Entry 4JYA (X-ray diffraction, 3.10 A resolution); this record covers chains A and Q of the 23 polymer chains in the assembly.

[Chain A]
Molecule: 16S ribosomal RNA
From: Thermus thermophilus
Sequence (1516 nucleotides; numbered 6 to 1521; the number before each row is that of its first residue):
     6 UGGAGAGUUU GAUCCUGGCU CAGGGUGAAC GCUGGCGGCG UGCCUAAGAC AUGCAAGUCG
    66 UGCGGGCCGC GGGAUUUUAC UCCGUGGUCA GCGGCGGACG GGUGAGUAAC GCGUGGGUGA
   126 CCUACCCGGA AGAGGGGGAC AACCCGGGGA AACUCGGGCU AAUCCCCCAU GUGGACCCGC
   186 CCCUUGGGGU GUGUCCAAAG GGCUUUGCCC GCUUCCGGAU GGGCCCGCGU CCCAUCAGCU
   246 AGUUGGUGGG GUAAUGGCCC ACCAAGGCGA CGACGGGUAG CCGGUCUGAG AGGAUGGCCG
   306 GCCACAGGGG CACUGAGACA CGGGCCCCAC UCCUACGGGA GGCAGCAGUU AGGAAUCUUC
   366 CGCAAUGGGC GCAAGCCUGA CGGAGCGACG CCGCUUGGAG GAAGAAGCCC UUCGGGGUGU
   426 AAACUCCUGA ACCCGGGACG AAACCCCCGA CGAGGGGACU GACGGUACCG GGGUAAUAGC
   486 GCCGGCCAAC UCCGUGCCAG CAGCCGCGGU AAUACGGAGG GCGCGAGCGU UACCCGGAUU
   546 CACUGGGCGU AAAGGGCGUG UAGGCGGCCU GGGGCGUCCC AUGUGAAAGA CCACGGCUCA
   606 ACCGUGGGGG AGCGUGGGAU ACGCUCAGGC UAGACGGUGG GAGAGGGUGG UGGAAUUCCC
   666 GGAGUAGCGG UGAAAUGCGC AGAUACCGGG AGGAACGCCG AUGGCGAAGG CAGCCACCUG
   726 GUCCACCCGU GACGCUGAGG CGCGAAAGCG UGGGGAGCAA ACCGGAUUAG AUACCCGGGU
   786 AGUCCACGCC CUAAACGAUG CGCGCUAGGU CUCUGGGUCU CCUGGGGGCC GAAGCUAACG
   846 CGUUAAGCGC GCCGCCUGGG GAGUACGGCC GCAAGGCUGA AACUCAAAGG AAUUGACGGG
   906 GGCCCGCACA AGCGGUGGAG CAUGUGGUUU AAUUCGAAGC AACGCGAAGA ACCUUACCAG
   966 GCCUUGACAU GCUAGGGAAC CCGGGUGAAA GCCUGGGGUG CCCCGCGAGG GGAGCCCUAG
  1026 CACAGGUGCU GCAUGGCCGU CGUCAGCUCG UGCCGUGAGG UGUUGGGUUA AGUCCCGCAA
  1086 CGAGCGCAAC CCCCGCCGUU AGUUGCCAGC GGUUCGGCCG GGCACUCUAA CGGGACUGCC
  1146 CGCGAAAGCG GGAGGAAGGA GGGGACGACG UCUGGUCAGC AUGGCCCUUA CGGCCUGGGC
  1206 GACACACGUG CUACAAUGCC CACUACAAAG CGAUGCCACC CGGCAACGGG GAGCUAAUCG
  1266 CAAAAAGGUG GGCCCAGUUC GGAUUGGGGU CUGCAACCCG ACCCCAUGAA GCCGGAAUCG
  1326 CUAGUAAUCG CGGAUCAGCC AUGCCGCGGU GAAUACGUUC CCGGGCCUUG UACACACCGC
  1386 CCGUCACGCC AUGGGAGCGG GCUCUACCCG AAGUCGCCGG GAGCCUACGG GCAGGCGCCG
  1446 AGGGUAGGGC CCGUGACUGG GGCGAAGUCG UAACAAGGUA GCUGUACCGG AAGGUGCGGC
  1506 UGGAUCACCU CCUUUC
Construct notes: conflict A79 (G131378 in 55771382)
Ligand contacts:
  - Mg2+ (MG), molecule 1: G12, U13, G22, G23, C24
  - Mg2+ (MG), molecule 2: U13, U14, C510, G511, A892
  - Mg2+ (MG), molecule 3: U14, U15, G16, A17
  - Mg2+ (MG), molecule 4: U14, A893, G894
  - Mg2+ (MG), molecule 5: U21, G22, A547, G551, G552, A557
  - Mg2+ (MG), molecule 6: C502, G514, A1470
  - Mg2+ (MG), molecule 7: U555, A556, A557, A558
  - Mg2+ (MG), molecule 8: G941, A942, G1180, U1181
  - Mg2+ (MG), molecule 9: G1036, C1037, U1178, G1179, G1180, U1181
  - Mg2+ (MG), molecule 10: G1036, G1040, G1041, C1042, G1180, U1181
  - Mg2+ (MG), molecule 11: C1037, U1178, G1179, G1180
  - Mg2+ (MG), molecule 12: G1384, C1385, C1386
  - paromomycin (PAR): G1388, U1389, C1390, A1391, C1392, G1467, C1468, G1469, A1470, A1471, G1472, U1473, C1474

[Chain Q]
Name: 30S ribosomal protein S17
From: Thermus thermophilus
UniProt: Q5SHP7 (RS17_THET8); residue numbers follow UniProt; this construct covers 2-100
Sequence (99 residues; numbered 2 to 100; the number before each row is that of its first residue):
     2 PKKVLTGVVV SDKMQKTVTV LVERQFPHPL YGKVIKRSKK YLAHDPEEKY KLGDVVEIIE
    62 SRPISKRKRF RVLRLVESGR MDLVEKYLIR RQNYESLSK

[Interface between chain A and chain Q]
Residue-residue contacts (95; chain A residue first):
  G121(A) - Pro2(Q)  hydrogen bond to the sugar
  G121(A) - Glu61(Q)  hydrogen bond to the base
  G122(A) - Pro2(Q)  sugar contact
  G122(A) - Lys3(Q)  phosphate contact
  G122(A) - Glu61(Q)  sugar contact
  U123(A) - Lys3(Q)  sugar contact
  A125(A) - Arg63(Q)  salt bridge to the phosphate
  A125(A) - Pro64(Q)  base contact
  U190(A) - Lys3(Q)  base contact
  U190(A) - Ser62(Q)  base contact
  U190(A) - Arg63(Q)  hydrogen bond to the base
  U190(A) - Arg72(Q)  hydrogen bond to the base
  G191(A) - Arg63(Q)  base contact
  C230(A) - Glu61(Q)  base contact
  C230(A) - Pro64(Q)  sugar contact
  C230(A) - Arg70(Q)  hydrogen bond to the phosphate
  C231(A) - Glu61(Q)  sugar contact
  C231(A) - Arg70(Q)  salt bridge to the phosphate
  C231(A) - Phe71(Q)  sugar contact
  G232(A) - Lys4(Q)  sugar contact
  G232(A) - Lys40(Q)  salt bridge to the phosphate
  G232(A) - Tyr42(Q)  phosphate contact
  C233(A) - Arg25(Q)  hydrogen bond to the phosphate
  C233(A) - Lys40(Q)  salt bridge to the phosphate
  C233(A) - Tyr42(Q)  phosphate contact
  G234(A) - Arg25(Q)  salt bridge to the phosphate
  A242(A) - Leu98(Q)  sugar contact
  A242(A) - Ser99(Q)  sugar contact
  A242(A) - Lys100(Q)  salt bridge to the phosphate
  G243(A) - Ser99(Q)  hydrogen bond to the phosphate
  G243(A) - Lys100(Q)  hydrogen bond to the phosphate
  U249(A) - Met15(Q)  sugar contact
  U249(A) - Lys67(Q)  salt bridge to the phosphate
  U249(A) - Arg68(Q)  phosphate contact
  G250(A) - Met15(Q)  sugar contact
  G250(A) - Gln16(Q)  hydrogen bond to the base
  G250(A) - Thr18(Q)  hydrogen bond to the sugar
  G250(A) - Ser66(Q)  hydrogen bond to the phosphate
  G250(A) - Lys67(Q)  phosphate contact
  G250(A) - Arg68(Q)  phosphate contact
  G250(A) - Lys69(Q)  phosphate contact
  G251(A) - Gln16(Q)  sugar contact
  G251(A) - Lys17(Q)  hydrogen bond to the phosphate
  G251(A) - Ile65(Q)  phosphate contact
  G251(A) - Ser66(Q)  phosphate contact
  G251(A) - Lys69(Q)  salt bridge to the phosphate
  U252(A) - Lys17(Q)  salt bridge to the phosphate
  U260(A) - Arg63(Q)  sugar contact
  U260(A) - Pro64(Q)  hydrogen bond to the sugar
  G261(A) - Pro64(Q)  sugar contact
  G261(A) - Ile65(Q)  phosphate contact
  G261(A) - Ser66(Q)  sugar contact
  G261(A) - Lys67(Q)  hydrogen bond to the sugar
  G262(A) - Ile65(Q)  phosphate contact
  G262(A) - Lys67(Q)  phosphate contact
  C263(A) - Lys67(Q)  phosphate contact
  C268(A) - Gln16(Q)  base contact
  A269(A) - Gln16(Q)  sugar contact
  G271(A) - Lys14(Q)  sugar contact
  G271(A) - Met15(Q)  sugar contact
  G272(A) - Ser12(Q)  hydrogen bond to the phosphate
  G272(A) - Met15(Q)  sugar contact
  G272(A) - Thr20(Q)  phosphate contact
  G272(A) - Arg68(Q)  hydrogen bond to the phosphate
  C273(A) - Lys41(Q)  salt bridge to the phosphate
  C273(A) - Arg68(Q)  salt bridge to the phosphate
  C273(A) - Arg92(Q)  base contact
  G274(A) - Lys41(Q)  salt bridge to the phosphate
  G274(A) - Arg92(Q)  base contact
  G274(A) - Tyr95(Q)  base contact
  A275(A) - Tyr95(Q)  hydrogen bond to the phosphate
  A275(A) - Leu98(Q)  base contact
  C276(A) - Arg38(Q)  base contact
  C276(A) - Ser39(Q)  hydrogen bond to the base
  C276(A) - Arg91(Q)  salt bridge to the phosphate
  C548(A) - Leu31(Q)  base contact
  C548(A) - Tyr32(Q)  sugar contact
  U566(A) - Asn94(Q)  hydrogen bond to the sugar
  A567(A) - Lys87(Q)  salt bridge to the phosphate
  A567(A) - Arg91(Q)  sugar contact
  A567(A) - Asn94(Q)  hydrogen bond to the sugar
  G568(A) - Lys87(Q)  salt bridge to the phosphate
  G568(A) - Arg91(Q)  sugar contact
  G569(A) - Lys34(Q)  hydrogen bond to the phosphate
  G569(A) - Lys37(Q)  salt bridge to the phosphate
  C570(A) - Lys34(Q)  salt bridge to the phosphate
  G581(A) - Gln26(Q)  sugar contact
  G581(A) - Val35(Q)  sugar contact
  U582(A) - Pro28(Q)  phosphate contact
  G619(A) - Pro2(Q)  phosphate contact
  U620(A) - Pro2(Q)  phosphate contact
  A743(A) - Asn94(Q)  base contact
  G744(A) - Asn94(Q)  base contact
  G744(A) - Ser97(Q)  hydrogen bond to the sugar
  G744(A) - Leu98(Q)  sugar contact
Interface residues without a listed pair, chain A (49 interface residues in all): U248, G297, C580, G628, C631, G745, C857, C874
Interface residues without a listed pair, chain Q (48 interface residues in all): Leu43, His45, Arg81, Ile90

[In short]
The interface between chain A and chain Q involves 49 residues on one side and 48 on the other, with 22
hydrogen bonds and 17 salt bridges. Polar pairs include G121(A)-Glu61(Q), U190(A)-Arg63(Q) and
U190(A)-Arg72(Q). Chain A binds 12 copies of Mg2+ and paromomycin.
Here chain A is 16S ribosomal RNA and chain Q is 30S ribosomal protein S17, both from Thermus thermophilus.
Entry 4JYA (Crystal structures of pseudouridinilated stop codons with ASLs) was determined by X-ray
diffraction (same publication as 4JV5 and 4K0K).
